PDB entry 1CA0 | X-ray diffraction, 2.10 A resolution | chains C and D of the 4 polymer chains in the assembly

== Chain C ==
Molecule: Bovine chymotrypsin
Organism: Bos taurus
Notes: EC 3.4.21.1
UniProt: P00766 (CTRA_BOVIN); residue numbers follow UniProt; this construct covers 149-245
Chain sequence (97 residues; row label = number of the first residue in the row):
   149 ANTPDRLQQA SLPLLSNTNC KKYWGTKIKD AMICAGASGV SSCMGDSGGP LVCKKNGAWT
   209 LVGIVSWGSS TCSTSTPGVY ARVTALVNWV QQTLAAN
Disulfides: Cys168-Cys182, Cys191-Cys220
UniProt features mapped onto this chain:
  - active site: Ser195 (Charge relay system)
What the authors report for this chain:
  - catalytic residues: Ser195

== Chain D ==
Molecule: Protease inhibitor domain of alzheimer's amyloid beta-protein precursor
Organism: Homo sapiens
UniProt: P05067 (A4_HUMAN); residues 3-56 here correspond to UniProt positions 289-342 (UniProt number = residue number + 286)
Chain sequence (54 residues; row label = number of the first residue in the row):
     3 EVCSEQAETG PCRAMISRWY FDVTEGKCAP FFYGGCGGNR NNFDTEEYCM AVCG
Disulfides: Cys5-Cys55, Cys14-Cys38, Cys30-Cys51

== Chain C / chain D interface ==
Residue-residue contacts - 26 pairs, chain C then chain D:
  Ser189(C) with Arg15(D)
  Ser190(C) with Arg15(D), hydrogen bond (backbone-side chain)
  Cys191(C) with Arg15(D)
  Met192(C) with Thr11(D); Arg15(D); Ala16(D); Phe34(D); Tyr35(D); Gly36(D)
  Gly193(C) with Arg15(D), hydrogen bond (backbone-backbone); Ala16(D); Met17(D)
  Asp194(C) with Arg15(D), hydrogen bond (backbone-backbone)
  Ser195(C) with Arg15(D), hydrogen bond (backbone-backbone); Ala16(D), hydrogen bond (side chain-backbone)
  Val213(C) with Arg15(D)
  Ser214(C) with Cys14(D); Arg15(D), hydrogen bond (backbone-backbone)
  Trp215(C) with Pro13(D); Cys14(D), hydrophobic
  Gly216(C) with Pro13(D), hydrogen bond (backbone-backbone); Arg15(D)
  Ser217(C) with Arg15(D), hydrogen bond (backbone-side chain)
  Ser218(C) with Gly12(D); Pro13(D)
  Cys220(C) with Arg15(D)
Other interface residues (no listed pair), chain C (15 interface residues in all): Thr151

== Summary ==
Chain C and chain D form an interface of 15 and 10 residues respectively, with 8 hydrogen bonds. Among the
polar pairs are Ser190(C)-Arg15(D), Ser195(C)-Ala16(D) and Ser217(C)-Arg15(D). From UniProt: active-site
residue Ser195(C) on chain C. The paper reports the catalytic residue Ser195(C).
Chain C is Bovine chymotrypsin (Bos taurus) and chain D is Protease inhibitor domain of alzheimer's amyloid
beta-protein precursor (Homo sapiens); the structure, Bovine chymotrypsin complexed to appi, was determined by
X-ray diffraction (same publication as 1TAW).
